2VYV - chains C and D of the 4 polymer chains in the assembly; structure by X-ray diffraction, 2.38 A resolution.

Chain C:
Name: Glyceraldehyde-3-phosphate dehydrogenase
Organism: Escherichia coli BL21(DE3)
Notes: EC 1.2.1.12
Reference sequence: P0A9B2 (G3P1_ECOLI); residues -1 to 329 here correspond to UniProt positions 1-331 (UniProt number = residue number + 2)
Sequence (331 residues; each row starts with the number of its first residue; numbers below 1 keep their minus sign (Met-1 is residue -1)):
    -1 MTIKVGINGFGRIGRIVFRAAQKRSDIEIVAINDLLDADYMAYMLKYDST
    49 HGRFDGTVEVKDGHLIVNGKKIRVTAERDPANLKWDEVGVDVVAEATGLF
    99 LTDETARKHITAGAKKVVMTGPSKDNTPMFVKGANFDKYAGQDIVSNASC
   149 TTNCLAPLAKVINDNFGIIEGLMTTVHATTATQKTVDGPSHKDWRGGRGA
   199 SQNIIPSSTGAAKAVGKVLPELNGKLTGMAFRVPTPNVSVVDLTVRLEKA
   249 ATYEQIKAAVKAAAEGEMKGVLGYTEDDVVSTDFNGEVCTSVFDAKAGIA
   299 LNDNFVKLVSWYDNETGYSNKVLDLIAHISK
Disordered / not traced: -1
Modified / non-standard residues: Cys148 (3-sulfinoalanine; CSD); Cys287 (3-sulfinoalanine; CSD)
Ligand contacts: NAD (nicotinamide-adenine-dinucleotide): Asn6, Gly7, Phe8, Gly9, Arg10, Ile11, Asn31, Asp32, Leu33, Glu75, Arg76, Ala94, Thr95, Gly96, Leu97, Phe98, Leu99, Thr118, Gly119, Ser147, Cys148, Thr178, Ala179, Asn312, Glu313, Tyr316
Curated features (UniProtKB/Swiss-Prot):
  - active site: Cys148 (Nucleophile)
  - binding site (NAD(+)): Arg10, Ile11, Asp32, Arg76, Thr118, Asn312
  - binding site (D-glyceraldehyde 3-phosphate): Ser147 to Thr149, Thr178, Thr207, Gly208, Arg230
  - site: His175 (Activates thiol group during catalysis)
  - modified residue: Lys113 (N6-succinyllysine), Lys122 (N6-succinyllysine), Lys130 (N6-acetyllysine), Lys136 (N6-acetyllysine), Lys190 (N6-acetyllysine), Lys211 (N6-succinyllysine), Lys215 (N6-succinyllysine), Lys223 (N6-succinyllysine), Lys247 (N6-acetyllysine), Lys255 (N6-succinyllysine), Lys259 (N6-succinyllysine), Lys329 (N6-malonyllysine)

Chain D:
Name: Glyceraldehyde-3-phosphate dehydrogenase
Organism: Rattus norvegicus
Notes: EC 1.2.1.12
Reference sequence: Q9ESV6 (Q9ESV6_RAT); residues 3-333 here correspond to UniProt positions 102-432 (UniProt number = residue number + 99)
Sequence (334 residues; numbered 0 to 333; the number before each row is that of its first residue; numbering starts at 0):
     0 MVKVGINGFGRIGRLVLRVCMEKGVRVVAVNDPFIDPEYMVYMFKYDSTH
    50 GRYKGTVEHKNGRLVVDNLEINVFQCKEPKEIPWSSVGNPYVVEATGVYL
   100 SIEAASGHISSGARRVIVTAPSPDAPMLVMGVNEKDYNPGSMTVVSNASC
   150 TTNCLAPLAKVIHERFGIVEGLMTTVHAYTATQKTVDGPSKKDWRGGRGA
   200 HQNIIPSSTGAAKAVGKVIPELNGKLTGMAFRVPTPNVSVVDLTCRLAQP
   250 ASYTAIKEAVKAAAKGPMAGILAYTEDQVVSTDFNGDSHSSIFDAKAGIA
   300 LNDNFVKLVSWYDNEYGYSHRVVDLLRYMFSREK
Modified / non-standard residues: Cys75 (s-oxy cysteine; CSX); Cys149 (3-sulfinoalanine; CSD)
Ligand contacts:
  - sn-glycerol-1-phosphate (1GP): Cys149, His176, Thr179, Thr181, Arg231
  - NAD (nicotinamide-adenine-dinucleotide): Asn6, Gly7, Phe8, Gly9, Arg10, Ile11, Gly12, Asn30, Asp31, Pro32, Phe33, Ile34, Cys75, Lys76, Ala94, Thr95, Gly96, Val97, Tyr98, Leu99, Thr118, Ala119, Cys149, Thr179, Ala180, Asn313, Glu314, Tyr317
Curated features (UniProtKB/Swiss-Prot):
  - active site: Cys149 (Nucleophile)
  - binding site (NAD(+)): Arg10, Ile11, Asp31, Lys76, Tyr98, Thr118, Asn313
  - binding site (D-glyceraldehyde 3-phosphate): Ser148 to Thr150, Thr179, Thr208, Gly209, Arg231
  - site: His176 (Activates thiol group during catalysis)
  - modified residue: Ser251 (Phosphoserine)
Reported in the primary citation:
  - binding site for sn-glycerol-1-phosphate: Cys149

Chain C / chain D interface:
Pairs across the interface (13; chain C residue first):
  Tyr41(C) - Gln277(D)  hydrogen bond (side chain-backbone)
  Tyr45(C) - Asp276(D)  hydrogen bond
  Tyr45(C) - Asp282(D)
  Ser47(C) - Thr281(D)  hydrogen bond
  Arg51(C) - Asp282(D)  hydrogen bond (side chain-backbone)
  Arg51(C) - Phe283(D)
  Arg51(C) - Asp286(D)  salt bridge
  Asp275(C) - Tyr45(D)  hydrogen bond
  Asp276(C) - Tyr41(D)  hydrogen bond (backbone-side chain)
  Thr280(C) - Ser47(D)  hydrogen bond
  Asp281(C) - Tyr45(D)
  Asp281(C) - Arg51(D)  hydrogen bond (backbone-side chain)
  Phe282(C) - Arg51(D)
Other interface residues (no listed pair), chain C (13 interface residues in all): Lys44, Asp46, Val277, Glu285
Other interface residues (no listed pair), chain D (13 interface residues in all): Lys44, Asp46, Val278

Summary:
Chain C and chain D each contribute 13 residues to their interface, with 8 hydrogen bonds and 1 salt bridge.
Polar contacts include Arg51(C)-Asp286(D), Tyr41(C)-Gln277(D) and Tyr45(C)-Asp276(D). Chain C binds NAD. Bound
to chain D: sn-glycerol-1-phosphate and NAD. From the paper: a binding site for sn-glycerol-1-phosphate at
Cys149(D).
Chain C is Glyceraldehyde-3-phosphate dehydrogenase (Escherichia coli BL21(DE3)) and chain D is
Glyceraldehyde-3-phosphate dehydrogenase (Rattus norvegicus); the structure, Structure of E.Coli GAPDH Rat
Sperm GAPDH heterotetramer, was determined by X-ray diffraction, deposited together with 2VYN.
